1TQE - chains D and Q of the 5 polymer chains in the assembly; structure by X-ray diffraction, 2.70 A resolution.

Chain D:
Molecule: MEF2 binding site of nur77 promoter
Sequence (17 nucleotides; numbered 1 to 17; the number before each row is that of its first residue):
     1 TTGCTTATAA ATAGCTT

Chain Q:
Protein: Myocyte-specific enhancer factor 2B
From: Homo sapiens
Reference sequence: Q02080 (MEF2B_HUMAN); residues 1-93 here = UniProt positions 1-93
Sequence (93 residues; each row starts with the number of its first residue):
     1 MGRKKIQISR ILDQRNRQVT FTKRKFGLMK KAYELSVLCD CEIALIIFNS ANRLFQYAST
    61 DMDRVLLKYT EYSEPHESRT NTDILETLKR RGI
Disordered / not traced: 1, 92-93
Swiss-Prot annotation at these positions:
  - DNA-binding region: Ala58 to Glu86 (Mef2-type)

Chain D / chain Q interface:
Residue-residue contacts (15):
  DA11(D) - Lys30(Q)  salt bridge to the phosphate
  DT12(D) - Gly2(Q)  hydrogen bond to the base
  DT12(D) - Arg24(Q)  phosphate contact
  DT12(D) - Gly27(Q)  phosphate contact
  DA13(D) - Gly2(Q)  sugar contact
  DA13(D) - Arg3(Q)  hydrogen bond to the base
  DA13(D) - Lys4(Q)  sugar contact
  DA13(D) - Ile6(Q)  phosphate contact
  DA13(D) - Thr20(Q)  phosphate contact
  DA13(D) - Lys23(Q)  hydrogen bond to the base
  DA13(D) - Arg24(Q)  salt bridge to the phosphate
  DG14(D) - Arg3(Q)  base contact
  DG14(D) - Lys4(Q)  sugar contact
  DG14(D) - Asn16(Q)  phosphate contact
  DG14(D) - Lys23(Q)  hydrogen bond to the base
Interface residues without a listed pair, chain D (7 interface residues in all): DC4, DA10, DC15
Interface residues without a listed pair, chain Q (13 interface residues in all): Lys31, Glu34, Arg91

Overview:
7 residues of chain D face 13 of chain Q across their interface, with 4 hydrogen bonds and 2 salt bridges.
Among the polar pairs are DT12(D)-Gly2(Q), DA13(D)-Arg3(Q) and DA13(D)-Lys23(Q).
Chain D is MEF2 binding site of nur77 promoter and chain Q is Myocyte-specific enhancer factor 2B (Homo
sapiens); the structure, Mechanism of recruitment of class II histone deacetylases by myocyte enhancer
factor-2, was determined by X-ray diffraction.
